Entry 6I9W (X-ray diffraction, 1.55 A resolution); this record covers chains A and B of the 4 polymer chains in the assembly.

[Chain A (and B)]
Molecule: Putative oxidoreductase
Source organism: Ilumatobacter coccineus YM16-304
Notes: chain B of this document is another copy of the same molecule, construct and numbering; everything in this record applies to it too
UniProtKB: M5A5Y8 (M5A5Y8_9ACTN); residues 4-262 here = UniProt positions 4-262
Amino-acid sequence (259 residues; each row starts with the number of its first residue):
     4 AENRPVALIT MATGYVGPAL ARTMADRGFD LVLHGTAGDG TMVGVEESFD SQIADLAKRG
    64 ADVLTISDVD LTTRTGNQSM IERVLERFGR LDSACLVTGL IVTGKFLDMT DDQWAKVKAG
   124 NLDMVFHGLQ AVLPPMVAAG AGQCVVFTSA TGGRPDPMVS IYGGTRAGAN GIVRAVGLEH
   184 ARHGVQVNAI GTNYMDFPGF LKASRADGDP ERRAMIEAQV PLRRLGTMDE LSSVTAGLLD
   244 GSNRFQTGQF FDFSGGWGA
Sequence notes: engineered mutation Gly123 (Thr in M5A5Y8)
Reported in the primary citation:
  - catalytic residues: Ser152, Tyr165, Arg169
  - mutagenesis - T123G (+7 degC): increased stability
  - mutagenesis - T123G (5-fold): increased catalytic activity
  - conformationally variable residues (loop rearrangement): Thr101 to Gly107
  - contacts within the chain: Gly102-Gly123 (backbone contact), Lys119-Gly123 (backbone contact)

[Interface between chain A and chain B]
Pairs across the interface (71; chain A residue first):
  Arg77(A) with Met112(B), hydrogen bond (side chain-backbone); Thr113(B); Asp114(B), salt bridge
  Lys108(A) with Glu182(B)
  Phe109(A) with Phe129(B); Leu132(B), hydrophobic; Gln133(B), hydrogen bond (backbone-side chain); Val179(B), hydrophobic; Glu182(B), hydrogen bond (backbone-side chain); His183(B)
  Leu110(A) with Gln133(B); His183(B)
  Met112(A) with Arg77(B), hydrogen bond (backbone-side chain); Phe129(B); Gln133(B), hydrogen bond (backbone-side chain)
  Thr113(A) with Arg77(B)
  Asp114(A) with Arg77(B), salt bridge; His130(B)
  Trp117(A) with Leu125(B); Asp126(B), hydrogen bond; Phe129(B); Ile175(B), hydrophobic
  Lys121(A) with Asp126(B), salt bridge
  Leu125(A) with Trp117(B); Leu125(B), hydrophobic
  Asp126(A) with Trp117(B), hydrogen bond; Lys121(B), salt bridge
  Phe129(A) with Phe109(B); Met112(B); Trp117(B); Ile164(B), hydrophobic
  His130(A) with Asp114(B)
  Leu132(A) with Phe109(B), hydrophobic
  Gln133(A) with Phe109(B), hydrogen bond (side chain-backbone); Leu110(B); Met112(B), hydrogen bond (side chain-backbone)
  Arg157(A) with Arg177(B), hydrogen bond (backbone-side chain)
  Pro158(A) with Gly174(B); Arg177(B), hydrogen bond (backbone-side chain); Ala178(B), hydrogen bond (backbone-backbone)
  Asp159(A) with Arg177(B), salt bridge; Ala178(B)
  Pro160(A) with Leu181(B), hydrophobic; Glu182(B)
  Met161(A) with Glu182(B), hydrogen bond (backbone-side chain)
  Ser163(A) with Ile175(B); Ala178(B)
  Ile164(A) with Phe129(B), hydrophobic
  Gly167(A) with Gly171(B); Gly174(B); Ile175(B)
  Gly171(A) with Gly167(B); Gly171(B)
  Gly174(A) with Pro158(B); Gly167(B)
  Ile175(A) with Trp117(B), hydrophobic; Ser163(B); Gly167(B)
  Arg177(A) with Arg157(B), hydrogen bond (side chain-backbone); Pro158(B), hydrogen bond (side chain-backbone); Asp159(B), salt bridge
  Ala178(A) with Pro158(B), hydrogen bond (backbone-backbone); Asp159(B); Ser163(B)
  Val179(A) with Phe109(B), hydrophobic
  Leu181(A) with Pro160(B), hydrophobic
  Glu182(A) with Lys108(B); Phe109(B), hydrogen bond (side chain-backbone); Pro160(B); Met161(B), hydrogen bond (side chain-backbone)
  His183(A) with Leu110(B)
Other interface residues (no listed pair), chain A (36 interface residues in all): Leu136, Pro137, Val140, Ala170
Other interface residues (no listed pair), chain B (36 interface residues in all): Leu136, Pro137, Val140, Ala170

[Summary]
Chain A and chain B each contribute 36 residues to their interface, with 18 hydrogen bonds and 6 salt bridges.
Polar pairs include Arg77(A)-Asp114(B), Lys121(A)-Asp126(B) and Asp159(A)-Arg177(B). The paper reports
catalytic residues Ser152(A), Tyr165(A) and Arg169(A); T123G of chain A increases stability.
Chain A and chain B are both Putative oxidoreductase (Ilumatobacter coccineus YM16-304); the structure,
Crystal structure of the halohydrin dehalogenase HheG T123G mutant, was determined by X-ray diffraction
together with 6I9U and 6I9V from the same study.
